Entry 6USY (X-ray diffraction, 1.26 A resolution); this record covers chain A.

Chain A:
Name: Coagulation factor XIa light chain
From: Homo sapiens
Notes: EC 3.4.21.27
UniProtKB: P03951 (FA11_HUMAN); the construct lacks a stretch of the UniProt sequence and is renumbered around it, so the offset changes along the chain: 16-37 = UniProt 388-409; 38-48 = UniProt 414-424; 51-59 = UniProt 425-433; 60-81 = UniProt 437-458; 8 more segments
Chain sequence (238 residues; each row starts with the number of its first residue; note: 10 numbers in that range are skipped by the numbering (no residue carries them; nothing is unmodelled there); a row labelled like 37A-37D holds insertion residues (37A, then the next letters in order)):
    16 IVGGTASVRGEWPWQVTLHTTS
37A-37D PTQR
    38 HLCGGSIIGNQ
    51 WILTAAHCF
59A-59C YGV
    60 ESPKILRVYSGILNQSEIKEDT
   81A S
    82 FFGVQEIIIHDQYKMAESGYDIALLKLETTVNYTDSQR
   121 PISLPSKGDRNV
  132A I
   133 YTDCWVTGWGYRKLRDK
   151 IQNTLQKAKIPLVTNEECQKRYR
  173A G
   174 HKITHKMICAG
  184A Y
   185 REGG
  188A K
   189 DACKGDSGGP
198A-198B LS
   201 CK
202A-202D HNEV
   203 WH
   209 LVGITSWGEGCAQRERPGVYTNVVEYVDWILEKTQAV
Not modelled in the structure: 244-245
Construct notes: engineered mutation Ser123 (Cys500 in P03951)
UniProt features mapped onto this chain:
  - active site (Charge relay system): His57, Asp102, Ser195
  - binding site (heparin): Lys170 to Arg173
  - glycosylation (N-linked (GlcNAc...) asparagine): Asn73 (complex), Asn113 (complex)
Cystine bridges: Cys40-Cys58, Cys136-Cys201, Cys168-Cys182, Cys191-Cys219
Small-molecule neighbours: QGS (1-[(2S)-2-{3-[(3S)-3-amino-2,3-dihydro-1-benzofuran-5-yl]-5-(propan-2-yl)phenyl}-2-hydroxyethyl]-1H-indole-7-carboxylic acid): Leu39, Cys40, His57, Cys58, Tyr59A, Tyr143, Leu146, Asp189, Ala190, Cys191, Lys192, Gly193, Ser195, Thr213, Ser214, Trp215, Gly216, Gly218, Cys219, Gly226, Val227

In short:
Chain A binds compound QGS. From UniProt: 3 active-site residues and 4 heparin-binding residues.
Chain A is Coagulation factor XIa light chain (Homo sapiens); the structure, Coagulation factor XI catalytic
domain (C123S) in complex with nvp-XIV936, was determined by X-ray diffraction together with 6T7P, 6TS4, 6TS5,
6TS6 and 6TS7 from the same study.
